Entry 9IVX (electron microscopy, 3.23 A resolution); this record covers chains A and F of the 9 polymer chains in the assembly.

== Chain A ==
Name: Hexon protein
Organism: Human adenovirus B3
UniProt: Q2Y0H4 (Q2Y0H4_ADE03); residues 1-944 here = UniProt positions 1-944
Sequence (977 residues; each row starts with the number of its first residue; numbers below 1 keep their minus sign (Met-32 is residue -32)):
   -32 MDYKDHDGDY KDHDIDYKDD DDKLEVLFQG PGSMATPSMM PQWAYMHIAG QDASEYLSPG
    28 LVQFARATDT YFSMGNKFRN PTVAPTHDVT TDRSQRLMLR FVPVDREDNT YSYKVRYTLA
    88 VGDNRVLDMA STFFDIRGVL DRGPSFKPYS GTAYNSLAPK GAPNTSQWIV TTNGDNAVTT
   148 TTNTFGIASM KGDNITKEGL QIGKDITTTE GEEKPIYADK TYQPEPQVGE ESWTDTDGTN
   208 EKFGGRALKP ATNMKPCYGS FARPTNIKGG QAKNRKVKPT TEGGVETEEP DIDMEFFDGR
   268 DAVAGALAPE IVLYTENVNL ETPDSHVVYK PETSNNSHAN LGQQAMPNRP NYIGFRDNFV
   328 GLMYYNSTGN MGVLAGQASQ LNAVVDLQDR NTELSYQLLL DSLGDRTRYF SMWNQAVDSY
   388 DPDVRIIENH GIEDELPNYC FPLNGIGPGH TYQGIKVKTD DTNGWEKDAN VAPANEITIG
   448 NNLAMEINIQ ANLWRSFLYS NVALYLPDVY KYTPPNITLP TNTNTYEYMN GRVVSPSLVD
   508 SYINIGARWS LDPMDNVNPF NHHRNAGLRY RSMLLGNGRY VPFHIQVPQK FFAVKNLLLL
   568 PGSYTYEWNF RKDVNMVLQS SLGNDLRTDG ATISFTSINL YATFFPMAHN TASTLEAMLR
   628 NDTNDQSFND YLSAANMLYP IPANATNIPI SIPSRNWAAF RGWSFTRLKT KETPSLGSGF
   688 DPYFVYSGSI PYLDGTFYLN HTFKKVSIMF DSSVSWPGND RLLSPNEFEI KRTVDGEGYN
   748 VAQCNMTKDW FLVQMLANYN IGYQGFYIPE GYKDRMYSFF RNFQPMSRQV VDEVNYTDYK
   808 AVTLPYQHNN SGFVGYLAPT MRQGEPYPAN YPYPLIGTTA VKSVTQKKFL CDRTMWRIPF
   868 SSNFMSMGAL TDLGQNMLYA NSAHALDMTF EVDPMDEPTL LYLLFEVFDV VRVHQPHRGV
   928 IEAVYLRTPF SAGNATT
Not modelled in the structure: -32 to 47, 173-179, 628-640, 724-730, 740-753, 766-781, 868-891, 915-944
Construct notes: initiating methionine (-32); expression tag (-31 to 0)
From the paper describing this entry:
  - conformationally variable residues (loop rearrangement, order/disorder transition): Pro48 to Arg60, Pro724 to Leu730, Thr740 to Met753, Tyr766 to Asp781, Ser868 to His891, Val914 to Ala939

== Chain F ==
Name: Shutoff protein
Organism: Human adenovirus 2
UniProt: P24932 (SHUT_ADE02); residue numbers follow UniProt; this construct covers 1-805
Sequence (849 residues; each row starts with the number of its first residue):
     1 MESVEKEDSL TAPFEFATTA STDAANAPTT FPVEAPPLEE EEVIIEQDPG FVSEDDEDRS
    61 VPTEDKKQDQ DDAEANEEQV GRGDQRHGDY LDVGDDVLLK HLQRQCAIIC DALQERSDVP
   121 LAIADVSLAY ERHLFSPRVP PKRQENGTCE PNPRLNFYPV FAVPEVLATY HIFFQNCKIP
   181 LSCRANRSRA DKQLALRQGA VIPDIASLDE VPKIFEGLGR DEKRAANALQ QENSENESHC
   241 GVLVELEGDN ARLAVLKRSI EVTHFAYPAL NLPPKVMSTV MSELIVRRAR PLERDANLQE
   301 QTEEGLPAVG DEQLARWLET REPADLEERR KLMMAAVLVT VELECMQRFF ADPEMQRKLE
   361 ETLHYTFRQG YVRQACKISN VELCNLVSYL GILHENRLGQ NVLHSTLKGE ARRDYVRDCV
   421 YLFLCYTWQT AMGVWQQCLE ERNLKELQKL LKQNLKDLWT AFNERSVAAH LADIIFPERL
   481 LKTLQQGLPD FTSQSMLQNF RNFILERSGI LPATCCALPS DFVPIKYREC PPPLWGHCYL
   541 LQLANYLAYH SDIMEDVSGD GLLECHCRCN LCTPHRSLVC NSQLLSESQI IGTFELQGPS
   601 PDEKSAAPGL KLTPGLWTSA YLRKFVPEDY HAHEIRFYED QSRPPNAELT ACVITQGHIL
   661 GQLQAINKAR QEFLLRKGRG VYLDPQSGEE LNPIPPPPQP YQQPRALASQ DGTQKEAAAA
   721 AAATHGRGGI LGQSGRGGFG RGGGDDGRLG QPRRSFRGRR GVRRNTVTLG RIPLAGAPEI
   781 GNRSQHRYNL RSSGAAGTAC SPTQPGSLEV LFQGPRSMGW SHPQFEKGGG ARGGSGGGSW
   841 SHPQFEKGF
Not modelled in the structure: 1-158, 217-241, 286-306, 555-567, 600-608, 696-849
Construct notes: expression tag (806-849)
Swiss-Prot annotation at these positions:
  - modified residue (Phosphotyrosine): Tyr365, Tyr682
  - mutagenesis: Tyr365 (Y365F: Almost complete inhibition of ribosome shunting; when associated with F-682), Tyr682 (Y682F: Almost complete inhibition of ribosome shunting; when associated with F-365)
From the paper describing this entry:
  - mutagenesis - Q498A/N499A: decreased expression

== How chain A and chain F interact ==
Contacting residue pairs - 74 pairs, chain A then chain F:
  Asp95(A) - Arg670(F)  salt bridge
  Met96(A) - Arg670(F)
  Ala97(A) - Arg670(F)
  Ala97(A) - Phe673(F)
  Ser98(A) - Phe673(F)
  Thr99(A) - Phe673(F)
  Arg104(A) - Pro685(F)  hydrogen bond (side chain-backbone)
  Phe322(A) - Tyr682(F)
  Asn325(A) - Arg679(F)
  Phe326(A) - Arg679(F)
  Phe326(A) - Tyr682(F)  hydrophobic
  Tyr363(A) - Gly678(F)  hydrogen bond (side chain-backbone)
  Leu366(A) - Leu674(F)  hydrophobic
  Leu367(A) - Leu674(F)  hydrophobic
  Leu370(A) - Gln671(F)
  Leu370(A) - Leu674(F)  hydrophobic
  Thr374(A) - Leu675(F)
  Tyr376(A) - Leu675(F)
  Phe377(A) - Leu675(F)  hydrophobic
  Phe377(A) - Ile694(F)  hydrophobic
  Phe377(A) - Pro695(F)
  Met379(A) - Arg679(F)
  Trp380(A) - Leu675(F)
  Trp380(A) - Arg679(F)  hydrogen bond (backbone-side chain)
  Tyr537(A) - Asn692(F)
  Arg538(A) - Tyr682(F)
  Leu541(A) - Tyr682(F)  hydrophobic
  Pro549(A) - Pro685(F)
  His551(A) - Tyr682(F)
  His551(A) - Leu683(F)  hydrogen bond (backbone-backbone)
  His551(A) - Asp684(F)
  His551(A) - Pro685(F)
  Ile552(A) - Val681(F)
  Ile552(A) - Leu683(F)
  Gln553(A) - Lys677(F)
  Gln553(A) - Gly680(F)
  Gln553(A) - Val681(F)  hydrogen bond (backbone-backbone)
  Pro555(A) - Lys677(F)
  Pro555(A) - Gly678(F)
  Asn563(A) - Thr593(F)
  Asn563(A) - Phe594(F)
  Asn563(A) - Glu595(F)
  Asn563(A) - Arg670(F)  hydrogen bond
  Leu564(A) - Glu595(F)
  Leu564(A) - Gln597(F)
  Leu565(A) - Glu595(F)
  Leu565(A) - Leu596(F)
  Leu565(A) - Gln597(F)  hydrogen bond (backbone-backbone)
  Leu565(A) - Ile666(F)  hydrophobic
  Leu565(A) - Arg670(F)
  Leu566(A) - Gln597(F)
  Leu567(A) - Leu596(F)  hydrophobic
  Leu567(A) - Gln597(F)  hydrogen bond (backbone-backbone)
  Leu567(A) - Gly598(F)
  Pro568(A) - Gly598(F)
  Pro568(A) - Pro599(F)
  Gly569(A) - Pro599(F)
  Tyr571(A) - Gln597(F)  hydrogen bond (side chain-backbone)
  Tyr571(A) - Gly598(F)
  Tyr571(A) - Pro599(F)  hydrogen bond (side chain-backbone)
  Phe612(A) - Ile666(F)  hydrophobic
  Met614(A) - Gln662(F)
  Thr618(A) - Gln656(F)
  Leu622(A) - Phe594(F)  hydrophobic
  Leu622(A) - Ile659(F)  hydrophobic
  Glu623(A) - Leu610(F)
  Met625(A) - Val653(F)
  Met625(A) - Ile654(F)  hydrophobic
  Met625(A) - Thr655(F)
  Leu626(A) - Leu610(F)
  Leu626(A) - Lys611(F)
  Leu626(A) - Leu612(F)
  Arg627(A) - Leu610(F)
  Trp664(A) - Arg397(F)
Also at the interface, not in a pair above, chain A (54 interface residues in all): Arg63, Phe100, Arg323, Gly343, Ser346, Leu348, Arg373, Leu542, Thr621, Ala666, Arg668
Also at the interface, not in a pair above, chain F (38 interface residues in all): Asn380, Ala669, Leu691
The authors on this interface:
  - interface residues, chain A: Ala97(A), Phe326(A), Leu367(A), Leu370(A), Phe377(A), Leu541(A), Pro549(A), Ile552(A), Pro555(A), Leu564(A), Phe612(A), Leu622(A)

== Summary ==
The interface between chain A and chain F involves 54 residues on one side and 38 on the other, with 10
hydrogen bonds and 1 salt bridge. Among the polar pairs are Asp95(A)-Arg670(F), Arg104(A)-Pro685(F) and
Tyr363(A)-Gly678(F). The paper reports that Q498A/N499A of chain F reduce expression; interface residues
Ala97(A), Phe326(A) and Leu367(A) among others.
Chain A is Hexon protein (Human adenovirus B3) and chain F is Shutoff protein (Human adenovirus 2); the
structure, CryoEM structure of Adenovirus serotype 3 premature hexon in complex with Adenovirus serotype 2
100K, was determined by electron microscopy together with 9IVW and 9IW0 from the same study.
